Entry 5YLJ (X-ray diffraction, 2.70 A resolution); this record covers chains A and B of the 6 polymer chains in the assembly.

# Chain A
Molecule: Tubulin alpha-1B chain
Organism: Sus scrofa
UniProt: Q2XVP4 (TBA1B_PIG); residues 1-451 here = UniProt positions 1-451
Sequence (451 residues; numbered 1 to 451; the number before each row is that of its first residue):
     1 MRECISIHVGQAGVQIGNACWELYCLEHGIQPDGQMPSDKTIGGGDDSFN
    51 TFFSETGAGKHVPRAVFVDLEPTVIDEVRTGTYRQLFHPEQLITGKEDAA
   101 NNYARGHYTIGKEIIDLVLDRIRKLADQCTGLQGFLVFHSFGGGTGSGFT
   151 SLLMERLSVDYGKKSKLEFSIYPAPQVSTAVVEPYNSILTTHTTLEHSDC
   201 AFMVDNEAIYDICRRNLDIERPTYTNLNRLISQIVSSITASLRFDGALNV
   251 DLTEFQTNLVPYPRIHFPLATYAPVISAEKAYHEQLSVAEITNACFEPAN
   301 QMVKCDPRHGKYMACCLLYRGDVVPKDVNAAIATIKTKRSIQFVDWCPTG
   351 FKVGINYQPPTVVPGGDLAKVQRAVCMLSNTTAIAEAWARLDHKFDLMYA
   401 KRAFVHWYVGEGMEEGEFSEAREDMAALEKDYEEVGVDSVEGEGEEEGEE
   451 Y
Not modelled in the structure: 438-451
Metal / ion sites: Ca2+: D39, T41, G44, E55
Residues lining bound ligands:
  - 8X0 ((E)-1-(5-methoxy-2,2-dimethyl-chromen-8-yl)-3-(4-methoxyphenyl)prop-2-en-1-one): T179, A180, V181
  - GTP (guanosine-5'-triphosphate): G10, Q11, A12, Q15, I16, D69, D98, A99, A100, N101, S140, G142, G143, G144, T145, G146, I171, P173, V177, S178, T179, E183, N206, Y224, L227, N228, I231
UniProt features mapped onto this chain:
  - motif: M1 to C4 (MREC motif)
  - active site: E254
  - binding site (GTP): G10, Q11, A12, Q15, E71, A99, S140, G143, G144, T145, G146, T179, E183, N206, Y224, N228, L252
  - binding site (Mg(2+)): E71
  - site: Y451 (Involved in polymerization)
  - modified residue: K40 (N6,N6,N6-trimethyllysine), S48 (Phosphoserine), S232 (Phosphoserine), Y282 (3'-nitrotyrosine), R339 (Omega-N-methylarginine), S439 (Phosphoserine), E443 (5-glutamyl polyglutamate), E445 (5-glutamyl polyglutamate), Y451 (3'-nitrotyrosine)
  - cross-link (Glycyl lysine isopeptide (Lys-Gly)): K326 (interchain with G-Cter in ubiquitin), K370 (interchain with G-Cter in ubiquitin)

# Chain B
Molecule: Tubulin beta chain
Organism: Sus scrofa
UniProt: A0A287AGU7 (A0A287AGU7_PIG); residues 1-445 here = UniProt positions 1-445
Sequence (445 residues; each row starts with the number of its first residue):
     1 MREIVHIQAGQCGNQIGAKFWEVISDEHGIDPTGSYHGDSDLQLERINVY
    51 YNEATGNKYVPRAILVDLEPGTMDSVRSGPFGQIFRPDNFVFGQSGAGNN
   101 WAKGHYTEGAELVDSVLDVVRKESESCDCLQGFQLTHSLGGGTGSGMGTL
   151 LISKIREEYPDRIMNTFSVMPSPKVSDTVVEPYNATLSVHQLVENTDETY
   201 CIDNEALYDICFRTLKLTTPTYGDLNHLVSATMSGVTTCLRFPGQLNADL
   251 RKLAVNMVPFPRLHFFMPGFAPLTSRGSQQYRALTVPELTQQMFDSKNMM
   301 AACDPRHGRYLTVAAIFRGRMSMKEVDEQMLNVQNKNSSYFVEWIPNNVK
   351 TAVCDIPPRGLKMSATFIGNSTAIQELFKRISEQFTAMFRRKAFLHWYTG
   401 EGMDEMEFTEAESNMNDLVSEYQQYQDATADEQGEFEEEEGEDEA
Not modelled in the structure: 429-445
Metal / ion sites: Mg2+: Q11 (together with GDP)
Residues lining bound ligands:
  - 8X0 ((E)-1-(5-methoxy-2,2-dimethyl-chromen-8-yl)-3-(4-methoxyphenyl)prop-2-en-1-one): Y200, V236, C239, L240, L246, N247, A248, D249, K252, L253, N256, M257, V313, A314, A315, N347, N348, V349, K350, T351, A352, I368
  - GDP (guanosine-5'-diphosphate): A9, G10, Q11, C12, Q15, I16, D67, N99, S138, G140, G141, G142, T143, G144, V169, P171, V175, D177, E181, N204, L207, Y222, L225, N226
What the authors report for this chain:
  - conformationally variable residues (loop rearrangement): N247

# How chain A and chain B interact
Pairs across the interface (53):
  E71(A) - N247(B)  hydrogen bond
  P72(A) - R2(B)
  T73(A) - R2(B)
  K96(A) - M1(B)
  K96(A) - D128(B)  salt bridge
  E97(A) - R162(B)  salt bridge
  E97(A) - R251(B)  salt bridge
  D98(A) - D249(B)
  D98(A) - K252(B)  salt bridge
  A100(A) - R251(B)
  A100(A) - K252(B)
  A100(A) - V255(B)
  N101(A) - K252(B)
  N101(A) - N256(B)  hydrogen bond
  R105(A) - R251(B)
  P175(A) - N347(B)
  S178(A) - K350(B)
  T179(A) - L246(B)
  T179(A) - K350(B)
  A180(A) - N256(B)
  A180(A) - K350(B)  hydrogen bond (backbone-side chain)
  V181(A) - N256(B)  hydrogen bond (backbone-side chain)
  V181(A) - I345(B)  hydrophobic
  V181(A) - P346(B)
  V181(A) - N347(B)
  V181(A) - K350(B)
  R221(A) - M323(B)
  R221(A) - D327(B)  salt bridge
  Y224(A) - Q245(B)
  K394(A) - N347(B)
  L397(A) - E343(B)
  L397(A) - W344(B)
  M398(A) - W344(B)
  M398(A) - P346(B)
  K401(A) - F260(B)
  K401(A) - W344(B)
  K401(A) - A428(B)
  R402(A) - F260(B)
  A403(A) - P259(B)
  A403(A) - F260(B)  hydrophobic
  F404(A) - V255(B)
  F404(A) - N256(B)
  F404(A) - V258(B)
  F404(A) - P259(B)  hydrogen bond (backbone-backbone)
  F404(A) - T312(B)
  F404(A) - I345(B)  hydrophobic
  H406(A) - V258(B)
  H406(A) - P259(B)  hydrogen bond (side chain-backbone)
  H406(A) - F260(B)
  H406(A) - P261(B)
  W407(A) - A254(B)
  W407(A) - V255(B)
  W407(A) - V258(B)  hydrogen bond (side chain-backbone)
Also at the interface, not in a pair above, chain A (29 interface residues in all): V182, Y210, E220, T223
Also at the interface, not in a pair above, chain B (32 interface residues in all): C129, D197, M257, K324, N348

# Summary
29 residues of chain A and 32 residues of chain B are in contact; the contacts include 7 hydrogen bonds and 5
salt bridges. Among the polar pairs are K96(A)-D128(B), E97(A)-R162(B) and E97(A)-R251(B). Compound 8X0 is
bound between chain A and chain B. Chain A binds GTP. The paper reports conformational variability at N247(B).
Chain A is Tubulin alpha-1B chain and chain B is Tubulin beta chain, both from Sus scrofa; the structure,
Crystal structure of T2R-TTL-Millepachine complex, was determined by X-ray diffraction, deposited together
with 5XIW, 5YL2, 5YLS and 5XP3.
